Entry 4G7O (X-ray diffraction, 2.99 A resolution); this record covers chains C and G of the 9 polymer chains in the assembly.

# Chain C
Name: DNA-directed RNA polymerase subunit beta
Organism: Thermus thermophilus
Notes: EC 2.7.7.6
UniProtKB: Q8RQE9 (RPOB_THET8); residues 1-1119 here = UniProt positions 1-1119
Sequence (1119 residues; each row starts with the number of its first residue):
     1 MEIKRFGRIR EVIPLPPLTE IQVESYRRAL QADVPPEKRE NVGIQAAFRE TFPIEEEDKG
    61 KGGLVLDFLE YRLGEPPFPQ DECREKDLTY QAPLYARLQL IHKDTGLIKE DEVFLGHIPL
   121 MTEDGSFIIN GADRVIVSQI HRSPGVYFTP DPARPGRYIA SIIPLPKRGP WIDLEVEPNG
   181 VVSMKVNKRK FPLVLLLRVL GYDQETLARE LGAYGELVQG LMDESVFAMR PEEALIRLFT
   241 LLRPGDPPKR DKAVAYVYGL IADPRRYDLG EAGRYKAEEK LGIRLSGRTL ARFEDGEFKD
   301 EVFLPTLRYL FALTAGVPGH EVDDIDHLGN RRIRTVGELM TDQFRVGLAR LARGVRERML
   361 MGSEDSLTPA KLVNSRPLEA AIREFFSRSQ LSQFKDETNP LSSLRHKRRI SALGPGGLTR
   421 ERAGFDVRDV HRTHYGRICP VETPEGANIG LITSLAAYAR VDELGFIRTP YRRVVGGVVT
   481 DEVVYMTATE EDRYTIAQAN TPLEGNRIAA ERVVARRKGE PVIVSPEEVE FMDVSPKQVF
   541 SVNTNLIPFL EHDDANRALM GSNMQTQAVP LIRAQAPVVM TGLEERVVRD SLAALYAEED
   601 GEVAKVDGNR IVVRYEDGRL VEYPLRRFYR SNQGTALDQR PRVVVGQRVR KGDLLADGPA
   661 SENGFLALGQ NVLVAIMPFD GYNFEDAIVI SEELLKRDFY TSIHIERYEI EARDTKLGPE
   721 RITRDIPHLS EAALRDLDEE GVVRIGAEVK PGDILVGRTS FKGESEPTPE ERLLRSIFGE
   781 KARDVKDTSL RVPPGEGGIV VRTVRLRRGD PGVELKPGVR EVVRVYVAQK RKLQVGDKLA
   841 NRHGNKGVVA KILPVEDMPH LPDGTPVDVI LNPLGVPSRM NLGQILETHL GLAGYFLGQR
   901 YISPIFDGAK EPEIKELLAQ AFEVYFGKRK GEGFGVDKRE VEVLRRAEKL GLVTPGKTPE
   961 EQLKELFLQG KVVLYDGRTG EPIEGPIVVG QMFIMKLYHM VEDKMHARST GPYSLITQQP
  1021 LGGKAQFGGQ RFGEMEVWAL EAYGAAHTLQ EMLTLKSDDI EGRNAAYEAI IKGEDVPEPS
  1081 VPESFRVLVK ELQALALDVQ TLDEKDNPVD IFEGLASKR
Unresolved in the structure: 57-63, 1119

# Chain G
Molecule: 21-nt DNA strand
Sequence (21 nucleotides; numbered 1 to 21; the number before each row is that of its first residue):
     1 CCTGCATCCG TGAGTCGAGG G
Unresolved in the structure: 1-3, 20-21

# How chain C and chain G interact
Pairs across the interface (8):
  Glu-421(C) with DA13(G), base contact
  Gly-1023(C) with DA18(G), phosphate contact
  Lys-1024(C) with DA18(G), hydrogen bond to the phosphate
  Gln-1030(C) with DG17(G), phosphate contact
  Arg-1031(C) with DC16(G), salt bridge to the phosphate; DG17(G), hydrogen bond to the phosphate
  Gly-1033(C) with DC16(G), phosphate contact
  Met-1035(C) with DT15(G), sugar contact
Other interface residues (no listed pair), chain C (11 interface residues in all): Ala-447, Ala-1025, Gly-1029, Glu-1036
Other interface residues (no listed pair), chain G (7 interface residues in all): DG14, DG19

# Summary
Chain C and chain G form an interface of 11 and 7 residues respectively, with 2 hydrogen bonds and 1 salt
bridge. Polar pairs include Lys-1024(C)/DA18(G), Arg-1031(C)/DG17(G) and Arg-1031(C)/DC16(G).
Here chain C is DNA-directed RNA polymerase subunit beta (Thermus thermophilus) and chain G is a 21-nt DNA
strand. Entry 4G7O (Crystal structure of Thermus thermophilus transcription initiation complex containing 2 nt
of RNA) was determined by X-ray diffraction, deposited together with 4G7H and 4G7Z.
